9F9W - chains E and S of the 7 polymer chains in the assembly; structure by electron microscopy, 3.00 A resolution.

# Chain E
Protein: Large T antigen
Source organism: Betapolyomavirus macacae
Notes: EC 3.6.4.-
UniProtKB: P03070 (LT_SV40); residue numbers follow UniProt; this construct covers 266-627
Amino-acid sequence (362 residues; each row starts with the number of its first residue):
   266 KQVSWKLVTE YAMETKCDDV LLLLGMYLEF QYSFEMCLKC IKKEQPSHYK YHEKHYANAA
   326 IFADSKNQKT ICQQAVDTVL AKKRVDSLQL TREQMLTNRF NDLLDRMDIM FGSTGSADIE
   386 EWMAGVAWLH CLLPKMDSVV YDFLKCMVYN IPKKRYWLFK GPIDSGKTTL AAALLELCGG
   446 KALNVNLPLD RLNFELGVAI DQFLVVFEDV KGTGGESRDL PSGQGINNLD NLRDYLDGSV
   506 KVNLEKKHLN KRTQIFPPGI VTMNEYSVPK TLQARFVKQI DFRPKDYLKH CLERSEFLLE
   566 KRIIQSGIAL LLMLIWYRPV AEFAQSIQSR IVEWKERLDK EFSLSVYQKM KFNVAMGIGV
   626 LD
Small-molecule neighbours: ATP (adenosine-5'-triphosphate): Leu397, Pro427, Ile428, Asp429, Ser430, Gly431, Lys432, Thr433, Thr434, Asp474, Asn529, Arg548, Pro549, Lys550, Leu553, Leu557, Leu564
UniProt features mapped onto this chain:
  - binding site (Zn(2+)): Cys302, Cys305, His313, His317
  - binding site (ATP): Gly426 to Thr433

# Chain S
Molecule: Chains: S
Sequence (8 nucleotides; each row starts with the number of its first residue):
     1 TTTTTTTT

# Interface between chain E and chain S
Pairs across the interface - 5 pairs, chain E then chain S:
  Arg456(E) with DT7(S), salt bridge to the phosphate
  Phe459(E) with DT6(S), phosphate contact
  Lys512(E) with DT7(S), salt bridge to the phosphate
  His513(E) with DT5(S), hydrogen bond to the base; DT6(S), hydrogen bond to the phosphate
Interface residues without a listed pair, chain E (5 interface residues in all): Lys511
Interface residues without a listed pair, chain S (4 interface residues in all): DT4

# In short
5 residues of chain E face 4 of chain S across their interface, with 2 hydrogen bonds and 2 salt bridges.
Among the polar pairs are His513(E)-DT5(S), His513(E)-DT6(S) and Arg456(E)-DT7(S). Ligands of chain E: ATP.
Chain E is Large T antigen (Betapolyomavirus macacae) and chain S is Chains: S; the structure, Active SV40
LTAg complex with DNA (3D variability component_001, frame_019), was determined by electron microscopy
together with 9EVH, 9EVP, 9F3T, 9F3U, 9F5I, 9F73 and 14 further entries from the same study.
